Entry 5C3T (X-ray diffraction, 1.80 A resolution); this record covers chain A.

Chain A:
Protein: Programmed cell death 1 ligand 1
Source organism: Homo sapiens
Reference sequence: Q9NZQ7 (PD1L1_HUMAN); residue numbers follow UniProt; this construct covers 18-134
Sequence (126 residues; numbered 18 to 143; the number before each row is that of its first residue):
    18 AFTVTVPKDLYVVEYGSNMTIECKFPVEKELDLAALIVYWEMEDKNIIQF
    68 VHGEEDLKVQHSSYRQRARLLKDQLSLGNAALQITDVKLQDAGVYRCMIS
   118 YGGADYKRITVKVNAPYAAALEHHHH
Sequence notes: engineered mutation Glu47 (Gln in Q9NZQ7); expression tag (135-143)
UniProt features mapped onto this chain:
  - glycosylation: Asn35 (N-linked (GlcNAc...) asparagine)
Disulfides: Cys40-Cys114

In short:
Chain A is Programmed cell death 1 ligand 1 (Homo sapiens); the structure, PD-1 binding domain from human
PD-L1, was determined by X-ray diffraction (same publication as 4ZQK).
